Entry 2IVN (X-ray diffraction, 1.65 A resolution); this record covers chain A.

== Chain A ==
Protein: O-sialoglycoprotein endopeptidase
Source organism: Pyrococcus abyssi
Notes: EC 3.4.24.57
UniProtKB: Q9UXT7 (GCP_PYRAB); numbering as in UniProt (aligned over 1-324)
Chain sequence (330 residues; each row starts with the number of its first residue):
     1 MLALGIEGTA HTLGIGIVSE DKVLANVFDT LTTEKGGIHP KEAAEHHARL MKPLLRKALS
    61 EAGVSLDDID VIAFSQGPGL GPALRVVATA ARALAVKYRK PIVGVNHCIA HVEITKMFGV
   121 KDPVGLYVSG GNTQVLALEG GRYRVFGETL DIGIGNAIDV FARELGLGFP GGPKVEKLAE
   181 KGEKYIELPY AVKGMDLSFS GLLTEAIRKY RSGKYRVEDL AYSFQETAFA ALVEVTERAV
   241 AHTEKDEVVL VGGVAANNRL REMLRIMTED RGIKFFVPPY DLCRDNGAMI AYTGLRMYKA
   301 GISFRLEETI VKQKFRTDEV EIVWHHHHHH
Not modelled in the structure: 326-330
Residues lining bound ligands: AMP-PNP (ANP; phosphoaminophosphonic acid-adenylate ester): T9, A10, H107, H111, Y127, S129, G130, G131, N132, G155, N156, I158, D159, F169, P170, G171, G172, P173, E176, G253, V254, A256, N257, Y280, R284, D285
Curated features (UniProtKB/Swiss-Prot):
  - binding site (Fe cation): H107, H111, Y127, D285
  - binding site (substrate): Y127 to G131, D159, G172, E176, N257
  - mutagenesis: H107 (H107A: Abolishes iron binding. Reduces the tRNA modification activity of the KEOPS complex by 90%), Y127 (Y127F: Loss of iron, but no change in DNA-binding), D159 (D159A: Completely impairs the tRNA modification activity of the KEOPS complex. Does not impair ATPase activity of the complex)
Reported in the primary citation:
  - binding site for AMP-PNP: H107, Y127, S129, G130, D159, G172, E176, N257, D285
  - mutagenesis - Y127F: abolished binding to Fe(III) ion
  - mutagenesis - Y127F: unchanged binding to DNA
  - mutagenesis - Y127F: decreased catalytic activity

== Overview ==
Bound to chain A: AMP-PNP. Curated annotation (UniProt) lists 4 Fe cation-binding residues, 9
substrate-binding residues and 3 mutagenesis sites. From the paper: a binding site for AMP-PNP at H107, Y127
and S129 among others; Y127F abolishes binding to Fe(III) ion.
Chain A is O-sialoglycoprotein endopeptidase (Pyrococcus abyssi); the structure, Structure of UP1 protein, was
determined by X-ray diffraction (same publication as 2IVO and 2IVP).
